PDB entry 9MDN | electron microscopy, 7.86 A resolution (low resolution: residue-level contacts below are approximate; hydrogen-bond / salt-bridge calls are withheld) | chains A and B of the 4 polymer chains in the assembly

== Chain A (and B) ==
Molecule: Adp-ribosyltransferase binding component
Organism: Clostridioides difficile R20291
Notes: chain B of this document is another copy of the same molecule, construct and numbering; everything in this record applies to it too
Reference sequence: A0A9R0BM17 (A0A9R0BM17_CLODR); numbering as in UniProt (aligned over 1-876)
Chain sequence (876 residues; row label = number of the first residue in the row):
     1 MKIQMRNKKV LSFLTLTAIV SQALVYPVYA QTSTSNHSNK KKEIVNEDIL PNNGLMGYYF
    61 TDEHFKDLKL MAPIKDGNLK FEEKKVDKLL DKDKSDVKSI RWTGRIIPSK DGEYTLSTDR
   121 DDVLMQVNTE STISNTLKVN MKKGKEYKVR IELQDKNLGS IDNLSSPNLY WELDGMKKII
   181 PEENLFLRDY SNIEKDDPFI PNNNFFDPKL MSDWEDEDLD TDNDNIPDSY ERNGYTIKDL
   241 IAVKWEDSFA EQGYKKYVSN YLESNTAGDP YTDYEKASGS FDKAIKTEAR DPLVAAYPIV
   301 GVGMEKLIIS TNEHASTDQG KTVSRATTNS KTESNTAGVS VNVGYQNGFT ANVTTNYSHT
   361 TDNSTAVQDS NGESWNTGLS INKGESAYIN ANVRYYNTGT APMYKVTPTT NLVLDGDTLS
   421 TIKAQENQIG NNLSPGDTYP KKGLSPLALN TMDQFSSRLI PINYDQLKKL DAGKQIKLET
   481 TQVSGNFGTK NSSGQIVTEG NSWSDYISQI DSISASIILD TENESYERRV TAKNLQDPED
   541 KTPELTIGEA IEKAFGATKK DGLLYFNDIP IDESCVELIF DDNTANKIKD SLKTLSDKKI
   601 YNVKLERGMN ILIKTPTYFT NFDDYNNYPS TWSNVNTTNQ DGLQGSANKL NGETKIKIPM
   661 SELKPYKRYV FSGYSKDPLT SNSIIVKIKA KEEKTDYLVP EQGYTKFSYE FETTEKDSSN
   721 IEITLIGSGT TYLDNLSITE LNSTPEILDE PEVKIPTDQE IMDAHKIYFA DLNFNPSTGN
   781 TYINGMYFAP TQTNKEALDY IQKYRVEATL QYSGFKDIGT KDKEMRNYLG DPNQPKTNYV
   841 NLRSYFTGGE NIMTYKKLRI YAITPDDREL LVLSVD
Unresolved in the structure: 1-217, 316-318, 452-456, 749-876
Ion coordination: Ca2+ site 1: D220, I226, D228, E231; Ca2+ site 2: D222, E231, N260, E263, D273

== Interface between chain A and chain B ==
Residue-residue contacts - 16 pairs, chain A then chain B:
  P270(A) with Q495(B)
  G416(A) with S445(B)
  T418(A) with S445(B)
  K423(A) with N427(B)
  E479(A) with L444(B)
  N501(A) with Q495(B)
  D505(A) with Y404(B); I496(B)
  Y506(A) with Q495(B); I496(B)
  Q509(A) with K283(B)
  S512(A) with K283(B)
  P538(A) with Q252(B); Y254(B)
  E539(A) with Y254(B)
  K541(A) with D239(B)
Other interface residues (no listed pair), chain A (16 interface residues in all): V413, F487, S508
Other interface residues (no listed pair), chain B (15 interface residues in all): G253, A284, N432, S434, T498

== Summary ==
The interface between chain A and chain B involves 16 residues on one side and 15 on the other. The Ca2+ site
1 is built by D220(A), I226(A), D228(A) and E231(A). D222(A), E231(A), N260(A), E263(A) and D273(A) coordinate
Ca2+ site 2.
Chain A and chain B are both Adp-ribosyltransferase binding component (Clostridioides difficile R20291); the
structure, Clostridioides difficile Transferase B Component Trimer in Complex with the A Component, was
determined by electron microscopy together with 9MDI, 9MDJ, 9MDL, 9MDP and 9MDR from the same study.
